PDB entry 7PU7 | electron microscopy, 2.90 A resolution | chains A and T of the 3 polymer chains in the assembly

== Chain A ==
Name: DNA polymerase III subunit alpha
Organism: Mycobacterium tuberculosis
Notes: EC 2.7.7.7
UniProtKB: A0A045J099 (A0A045J099_MYCTX); residue numbers follow UniProt; this construct covers 1-1184
Sequence (1184 residues; each row starts with the number of its first residue):
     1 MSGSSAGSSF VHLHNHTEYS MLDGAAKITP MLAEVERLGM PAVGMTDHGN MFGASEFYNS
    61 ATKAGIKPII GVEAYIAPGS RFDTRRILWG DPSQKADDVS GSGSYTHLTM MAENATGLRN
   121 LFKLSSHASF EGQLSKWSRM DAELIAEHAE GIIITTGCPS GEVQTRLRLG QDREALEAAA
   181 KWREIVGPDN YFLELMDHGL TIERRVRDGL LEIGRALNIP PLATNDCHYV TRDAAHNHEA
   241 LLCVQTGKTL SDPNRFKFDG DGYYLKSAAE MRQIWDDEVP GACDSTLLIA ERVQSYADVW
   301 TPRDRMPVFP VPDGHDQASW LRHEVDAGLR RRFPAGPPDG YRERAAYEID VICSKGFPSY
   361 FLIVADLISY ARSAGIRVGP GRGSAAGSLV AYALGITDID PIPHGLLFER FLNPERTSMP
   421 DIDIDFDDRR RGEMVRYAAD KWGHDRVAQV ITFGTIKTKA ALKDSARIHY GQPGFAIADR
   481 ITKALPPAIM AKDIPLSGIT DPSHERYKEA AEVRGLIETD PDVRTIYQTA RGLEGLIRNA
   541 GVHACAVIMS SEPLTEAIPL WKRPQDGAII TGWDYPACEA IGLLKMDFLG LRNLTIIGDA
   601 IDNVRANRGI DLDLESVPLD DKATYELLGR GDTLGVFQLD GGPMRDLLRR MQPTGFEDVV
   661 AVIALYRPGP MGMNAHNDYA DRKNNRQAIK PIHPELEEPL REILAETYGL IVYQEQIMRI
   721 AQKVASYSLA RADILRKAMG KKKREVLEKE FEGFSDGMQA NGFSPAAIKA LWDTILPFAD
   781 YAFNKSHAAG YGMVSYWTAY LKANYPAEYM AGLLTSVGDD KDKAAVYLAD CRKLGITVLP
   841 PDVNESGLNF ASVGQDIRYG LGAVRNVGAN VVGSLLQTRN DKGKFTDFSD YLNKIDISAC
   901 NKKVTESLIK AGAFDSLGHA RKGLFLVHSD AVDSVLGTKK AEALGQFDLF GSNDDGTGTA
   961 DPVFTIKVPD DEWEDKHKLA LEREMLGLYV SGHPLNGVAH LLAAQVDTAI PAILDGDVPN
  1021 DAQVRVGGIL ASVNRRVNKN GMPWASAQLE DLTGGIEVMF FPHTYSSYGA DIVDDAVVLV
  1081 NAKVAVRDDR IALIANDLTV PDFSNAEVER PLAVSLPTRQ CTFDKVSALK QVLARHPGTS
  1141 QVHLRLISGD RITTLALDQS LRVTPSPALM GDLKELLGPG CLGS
Disordered / not traced: 1-6, 941-963, 1100-1184
Ion coordination: Zn2+ site 1: His14, His16; Zn2+ site 2: Asp23, His48, His228; Zn2+ site 3: Glu73, His107, Cys158
Ligand contacts: 82W ([(1S,3R,4R,5R,6R,7S,8R,11S,13S,16S,17R,18E)-13-methoxy-5,17,19-trimethyl-6-oxidanyl-16-[(1R)-1-oxidanylethyl]-14-oxidanylidene-2,15-dioxatetracyclo[9.8.0.01,7.03,8]nonadeca-9,18-dien-4-yl] 1H-pyrrole-2-carboxylate): Arg382, Gly383, Gln638, Met644, Ile663, Tyr666, Arg667, Phe783, His787, Tyr791
Reported in the primary citation:
  - binding site for 82W: Gln638, Arg667, His787
  - binding site for Template (chain T): Pro668
  - conformationally variable residues (order/disorder transition): Pro668 to Met673

== Chain T ==
Molecule: Template
Sequence (19 nucleotides; numbered 4 to 22; the number before each row is that of its first residue):
     4 AAAAGAAGGA CGAAGGACT

== How chain A and chain T interact ==
Residue-residue contacts (35):
  Asp428(A) - DG12(T)  phosphate contact
  Arg431(A) - DA13(T)  salt bridge to the phosphate
  Arg467(A) - DA17(T)  salt bridge to the phosphate
  Gln472(A) - DA17(T)  sugar contact
  Gln472(A) - DG18(T)  hydrogen bond to the phosphate
  Phe475(A) - DA17(T)  sugar contact
  Ile489(A) - DG8(T)  phosphate contact
  Met490(A) - DG8(T)  base contact
  Arg538(A) - DG15(T)  phosphate contact
  Arg538(A) - DA16(T)  salt bridge to the phosphate
  Asn539(A) - DC14(T)  phosphate contact
  Asn539(A) - DG15(T)  sugar contact
  Val542(A) - DA13(T)  phosphate contact
  Val542(A) - DC14(T)  phosphate contact
  Ala544(A) - DG11(T)  base contact
  Ala544(A) - DG12(T)  sugar contact
  Arg563(A) - DC14(T)  salt bridge to the phosphate
  Gly590(A) - DG11(T)  sugar contact
  Leu591(A) - DG11(T)  phosphate contact
  Arg592(A) - DG11(T)  salt bridge to the phosphate
  Asn593(A) - DG11(T)  phosphate contact
  Phe637(A) - DA10(T)  sugar contact
  Gln638(A) - DA9(T)  sugar contact
  Gln638(A) - DA10(T)  hydrogen bond to the phosphate
  Pro643(A) - DA7(T)  base contact
  Tyr666(A) - DA7(T)  base contact
  Pro668(A) - DG8(T)  base contact
  Asn901(A) - DA20(T)  phosphate contact
  Asn901(A) - DC21(T)  phosphate contact
  Lys902(A) - DC21(T)  phosphate contact
  Lys940(A) - DT22(T)  salt bridge to the phosphate
  Asn1038(A) - DA5(T)  hydrogen bond to the phosphate
  Phe1061(A) - DA4(T)  sugar contact
  Phe1061(A) - DA5(T)  sugar contact
  Pro1062(A) - DA5(T)  phosphate contact
Other interface residues (no listed pair), chain A (37 interface residues in all): Gln449, Ala488, Ala540, Gly541, Asp640, Met671, Lys903, Trp1044, Arg1087, Ile1094
Other interface residues (no listed pair), chain T (18 interface residues in all): DA6

== In short ==
The interface between chain A and chain T involves 37 residues on one side and 18 on the other; the contacts
include 3 hydrogen bonds and 6 salt bridges. Polar contacts include Gln472(A)-DG18(T), Gln638(A)-DA10(T) and
Asn1038(A)-DA5(T). From the paper: a binding site for 82W at Gln638(A), Arg667(A) and His787(A); a binding
site for Template (chain T) at Pro668(A).
Here chain A is DNA polymerase III subunit alpha (Mycobacterium tuberculosis) and chain T is Template. Entry
7PU7 (DNA polymerase from M. tuberculosis) was determined by electron microscopy.
